8TMM - chains D and E of the 9 polymer chains in the assembly; structure by electron microscopy, 3.40 A resolution.

# Chain D (and E)
Protein: Cobalt/magnesium transport protein CorA
Source organism: Thermotoga maritima
Notes: chain E of this document is another copy of the same molecule, construct and numbering; everything in this record applies to it too
UniProt: Q9WZ31 (CORA_THEMA); residues 1-351 here = UniProt positions 1-351
Chain sequence (373 residues; numbered -21 to 351; the number before each row is that of its first residue; numbers below 1 keep their minus sign (Met-21 is residue -21)):
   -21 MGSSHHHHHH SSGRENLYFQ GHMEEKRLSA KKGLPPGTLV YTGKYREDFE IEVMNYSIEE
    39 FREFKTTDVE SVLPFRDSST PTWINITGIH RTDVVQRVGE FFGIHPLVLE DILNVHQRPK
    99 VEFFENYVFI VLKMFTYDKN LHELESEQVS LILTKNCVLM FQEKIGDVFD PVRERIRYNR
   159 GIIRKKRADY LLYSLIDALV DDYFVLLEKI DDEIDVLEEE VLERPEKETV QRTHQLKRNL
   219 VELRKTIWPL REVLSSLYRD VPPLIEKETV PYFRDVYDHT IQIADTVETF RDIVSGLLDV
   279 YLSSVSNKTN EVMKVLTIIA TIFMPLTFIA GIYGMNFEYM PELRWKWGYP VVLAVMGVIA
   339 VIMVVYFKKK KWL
Not modelled in the structure: -21 to 0
Construct notes: initiating methionine (-21); expression tag (-20 to 0)
Curated features (UniProtKB/Swiss-Prot):
  - motif: Gly312 to Asn314 (Probable selectivity filter)
  - site: Asn288 (Essential for ion permeation), Leu294 (Important for closing the ion permeation pathway in the closed state), Thr295 (Threonine that confers selectivity for Co(2+) transport)
  - mutagenesis: Asp89 (D89F/K: Decreases ion transport), Asp253 (D253K: Increases protein stability. Decreases ion transport), Leu280 (L280A: Decreases ion transport), Asn288 (N288L: Abolishes Co(2+) uptake), Met291 (M291A: No effect on ion transport), Leu294 (L294A/V: Increases ion transport by suppression of an obstruction in the transmembrane ion permeation pathway), Thr295 (T295L: Strongly reduces Co(2+) uptake. Abolishes Co(2+) uptake; when associated with L-299; T295M: Strongly reduces Co(2+) uptake ...), Thr299 (T299L: Reduces Co(2+) uptake. Abolishes Co(2+) uptake; when associated with L-295; T299M: No effect on Co(2+) uptake; T299S: Abolishes Co(2+) uptake), Pro303 (P303A/G/I: Increases ion transport by suppression of a kink in the transmembrane ion permeation pathway), Thr305 (T305L: Abolishes Co(2+) uptake), Ile310 (I310A: Increases ion transport), Tyr311 (Y311A: Abolishes pentamerization. Abolishes ion transport; Y311F: No effect on pentamerization. No effect on ion transport), 7 further mutagenesis entries in UniProt

# How chain D and chain E interact
Pairs across the interface (80):
  Arg153(D) with Leu12(E), hydrogen bond (side chain-backbone); Pro13(E); Pro14(E)
  Tyr168(D) with Pro14(E)
  Tyr171(D) with Pro14(E)
  Asp179(D) with Gly11(E)
  Val183(D) with Lys9(E)
  Glu186(D) with Leu6(E); Ser7(E); Ala8(E), hydrogen bond (side chain-backbone); Lys9(E), hydrogen bond (side chain-backbone)
  Asp189(D) with Arg5(E)
  Asp190(D) with Met1(E); Lys4(E), salt bridge
  Asp193(D) with Lys4(E), salt bridge; Arg216(E), salt bridge
  Glu196(D) with His212(E), salt bridge
  Val199(D) with Lys205(E)
  Leu200(D) with Lys205(E), hydrogen bond (backbone-side chain)
  Pro249(D) with Leu85(E)
  Tyr250(D) with Leu85(E), hydrophobic
  Arg252(D) with Glu100(E), salt bridge; Phe102(E)
  Asp253(D) with Leu85(E); Asp89(E)
  Asp256(D) with Gln95(E), hydrogen bond; Arg96(E), salt bridge; Lys98(E)
  Ile259(D) with Arg96(E)
  Gln260(D) with His94(E)
  Asp263(D) with Arg96(E), salt bridge
  Thr264(D) with Arg5(E)
  Thr267(D) with Val219(E); Lys223(E)
  Asp270(D) with Val219(E); Arg269(E), salt bridge
  Ile271(D) with Arg216(E)
  Gly274(D) with Leu276(E)
  Leu275(D) with His212(E)
  Asp277(D) with Leu276(E)
  Val278(D) with His212(E)
  Leu280(D) with Leu280(E), hydrophobic
  Ser281(D) with Val208(E); Tyr279(E)
  Ser282(D) with Lys205(E), hydrogen bond
  Ser284(D) with Leu280(E)
  Asn285(D) with Tyr279(E), hydrogen bond
  Asn288(D) with Val283(E); Thr287(E), hydrogen bond
  Met291(D) with Val290(E), hydrophobic; Met291(E), hydrophobic; Leu294(E), hydrophobic
  Leu294(D) with Leu294(E), hydrophobic
  Thr295(D) with Val290(E); Leu294(E)
  Ala298(D) with Leu294(E), hydrophobic
  Thr299(D) with Ile297(E)
  Met302(D) with Phe301(E), hydrophobic; Met302(E), hydrophobic
  Pro303(D) with Phe301(E), hydrophobic
  Phe306(D) with Phe301(E); Leu304(E), hydrophobic; Thr305(E)
  Ile310(D) with Ala308(E), hydrophobic; Tyr327(E)
  Tyr311(D) with Tyr327(E)
  Met313(D) with Ala308(E); Tyr311(E), hydrophobic; Gly312(E)
  Asn314(D) with Gly312(E), hydrogen bond (side chain-backbone); Asn314(E); Met318(E)
  Phe315(D) with Glu320(E)
  Glu316(D) with Leu321(E)
  Tyr317(D) with Arg322(E); Trp323(E); Trp325(E)
  Met318(D) with Tyr327(E), hydrophobic
  Pro319(D) with Tyr327(E), hydrophobic
  Trp350(D) with Val290(E), hydrophobic
Also at the interface, not in a pair above, chain D (57 interface residues in all): Asp175, Phe182, Leu185, His257, Thr305
Also at the interface, not in a pair above, chain E (59 interface residues in all): Gln209, Lys215, Lys286, Val293, Ala298, Ile300, Lys324, Pro328, Met334

# Overview
57 residues of chain D face 59 of chain E across their interface, with 9 hydrogen bonds and 8 salt bridges.
Polar contacts include Asp190(D)-Lys4(E), Asp193(D)-Lys4(E) and Asp193(D)-Arg216(E). UniProt lists 19
mutagenesis sites on chain D.
Both chains are Cobalt/magnesium transport protein CorA (Thermotoga maritima). Entry 8TMM (Cryo-EM structure
of magnesium depleted CorA in complex with conformation-specific synthetic antibody C18, State MGD-2A) was
determined by electron microscopy.
